Entry 6C09 (X-ray diffraction, 2.95 A resolution); this record covers chains A and D of the 4 polymer chains in the assembly.

Chain A:
Protein: T-cell surface glycoprotein CD1c
Source organism: Homo sapiens
Reference sequence: P29017 (CD1C_HUMAN); residues 1-279 here correspond to UniProt positions 19-297 (UniProt number = residue number + 18)
Sequence (287 residues; numbered -2 to 284; the number before each row is that of its first residue; numbers below 1 keep their minus sign (Glu-2 is residue -2)):
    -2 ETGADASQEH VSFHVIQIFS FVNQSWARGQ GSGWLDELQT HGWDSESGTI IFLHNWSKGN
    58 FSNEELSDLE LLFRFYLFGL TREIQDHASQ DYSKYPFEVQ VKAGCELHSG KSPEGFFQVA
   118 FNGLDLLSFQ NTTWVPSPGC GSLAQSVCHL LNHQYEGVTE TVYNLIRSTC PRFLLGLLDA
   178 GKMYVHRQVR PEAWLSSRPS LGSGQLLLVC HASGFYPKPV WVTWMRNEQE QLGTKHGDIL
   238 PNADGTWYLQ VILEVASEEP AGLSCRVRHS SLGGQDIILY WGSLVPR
Unresolved in the structure: -2 to 6, 200-201, 256-257, 280-284
Differences from the reference sequence: expression tag (-2 to 0, 280-284)
Disulfides: Cys102-Cys167, Cys207-Cys262
Covalently attached groups: N-acetylglucosamine (NAG) linked to Asn20
Metal / ion sites: K+ near Asp241 (its only coordinating residue here)
Ligand contacts: (2R)-2,3-dihydroxypropyl hexadecanoate (EKG): Phe10, Val12, Ile13, Gln14, Phe16, Gly26, Gln27, Gly28, Ser29, Gly30, His38, Gly39, Trp40, Ser42, Ile47, Leu66, Phe70, Leu74, Ala100, Leu162, Thr166, Cys167, Phe170
UniProt features mapped onto this chain:
  - glycosylation (N-linked (GlcNAc...) asparagine): Asn20, Asn52, Asn57, Asn128
From the paper describing this entry:
  - mutagenesis - E61A, D83A, S143A, L147A: unchanged signaling in response to 3C8 TCR
  - mutagenesis - E157A: unchanged signaling
  - mutagenesis - R79A, N161A: decreased signaling
  - mutagenesis - E62A, L68A, F72A, E80A, Y152A: decreased signaling in response to 3C8 TCR

Chain D:
Protein: 3C8 T cell receptor beta-chain
Source organism: Homo sapiens
Sequence (247 residues; each row starts with the number of its first residue; note: 12 numbers in that range are skipped by the numbering (no residue carries them; nothing is unmodelled there); numbering starts at 0):
     0 MGAGVSQSPS NKVTEKGKDV ELRCDPISGH TA
    39 LYWYRQSLGQ GLEFLIYFQG NSA
    66 PDKSGLPSDR FSAERTGGSV STLTIQRTQQ EDSAVYL
   104 CASSSYRGPR MNEQFFGPGT RLTVLEDLKN VFPPEVAVFE PSEAEISHTQ KATLVCLATG
   164 FYPDHVELSW WVNGKEVHSG VCTDPQPLKE QPALNDSRYA LSSRLRVSAT FWQNPRNHFR
   224 CQVQFYGLSE NDEWTQDRAK PVTQIVSAEA WGRAD
Unresolved in the structure: 0-1, 258
Disulfides: Cys23-Cys104, Cys159-Cys224
Metal / ion sites: K+: Ser108, Arg113

Chain A / chain D interface:
Contacting residue pairs (22):
  Phe72(A) - Gln57(D)
  Phe72(A) - Tyr109(D)  hydrophobic
  Phe72(A) - Met114(D)  hydrophobic
  Phe75(A) - Gln57(D)
  Phe75(A) - Gly58(D)
  Gly76(A) - Tyr109(D)
  Arg79(A) - Thr30(D)
  Arg79(A) - Tyr109(D)
  Glu80(A) - Tyr109(D)  hydrogen bond
  Glu80(A) - Arg110(D)  salt bridge
  Gln151(A) - Arg110(D)
  Gln151(A) - Gly111(D)  hydrogen bond (backbone-backbone)
  Tyr152(A) - Tyr109(D)  hydrophobic
  Tyr152(A) - Arg110(D)  hydrogen bond
  Glu153(A) - Gly111(D)
  Glu153(A) - Pro112(D)
  Gly154(A) - Gly111(D)  hydrogen bond (backbone-backbone)
  Gly154(A) - Pro112(D)
  Gly154(A) - Met114(D)
  Val155(A) - Tyr109(D)
  Glu157(A) - Pro112(D)
  Thr158(A) - Met114(D)
Also at the interface, not in a pair above, chain A (13 interface residues in all): Arg71
Interface features reported in the paper:
  - specific contacts: Glu80(A)-Arg110(D) (salt bridge), Glu80(A)-Tyr109(D) (hydrogen bond), Gln151(A)-Arg110(D) (backbone contact), Gln151(A)-Gly111(D) (backbone contact), Gly154(A)-Gly111(D) (hydrogen bond)
  - interface residues, chain A: Arg79(A)

Overview:
13 residues of chain A and 8 residues of chain D are in contact; the contacts include 4 hydrogen bonds and 1
salt bridge. Polar pairs include Glu80(A)-Arg110(D), Glu80(A)-Tyr109(D) and Tyr152(A)-Arg110(D). The paper
describes a salt bridge between Glu80(A) and Arg110(D); hydrogen bonds between Glu80(A) and Tyr109(D) and
Gly154(A) and Gly111(D); backbone contacts between Gln151(A) and Arg110(D) and Gln151(A) and Gly111(D). From
the paper: E62A, L68A and F72A of chain A, among others, reduce signaling in response to 3C8 TCR; the
interface residue Arg79(A); 12 substitutions were tested in all.
Here chain A is T-cell surface glycoprotein CD1c and chain D is 3C8 T cell receptor beta-chain, both from Homo
sapiens. Entry 6C09 (Ternary crystal structure of the 3C8 TCR-CD1c-monoacylglycerol complex) was determined by
X-ray diffraction, deposited together with 6C15.
